3ATR - chain A; structure by X-ray diffraction, 1.80 A resolution.

== Chain A ==
Protein: Conserved Archaeal protein
From: Sulfolobus acidocaldarius
UniProtKB: Q4JA33 (Q4JA33_SULAC); residues 1-452 here = UniProt positions 1-452
Sequence (453 residues; each row starts with the number of its first residue; numbering starts at 0):
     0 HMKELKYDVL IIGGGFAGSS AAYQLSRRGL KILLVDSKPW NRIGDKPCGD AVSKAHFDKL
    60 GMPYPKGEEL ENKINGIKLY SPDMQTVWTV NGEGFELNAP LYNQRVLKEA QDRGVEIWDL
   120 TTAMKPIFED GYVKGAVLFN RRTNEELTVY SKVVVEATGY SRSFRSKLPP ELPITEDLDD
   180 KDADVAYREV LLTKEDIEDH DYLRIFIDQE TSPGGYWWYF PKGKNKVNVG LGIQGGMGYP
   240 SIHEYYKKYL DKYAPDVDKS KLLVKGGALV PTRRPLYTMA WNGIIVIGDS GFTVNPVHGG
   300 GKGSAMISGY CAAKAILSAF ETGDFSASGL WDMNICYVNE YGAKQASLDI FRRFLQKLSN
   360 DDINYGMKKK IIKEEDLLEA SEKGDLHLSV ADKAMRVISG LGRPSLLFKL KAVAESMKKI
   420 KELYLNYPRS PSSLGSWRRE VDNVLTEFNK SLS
Unresolved in the structure: 0
Construct notes: expression tag (0)
Disulfides: Cys310-Cys335
Small-molecule neighbours:
  - dihydroflavine-adenine dinucleotide (FDA): Ile11, Gly12, Gly13, Gly14, Phe15, Ala16, Gly17, Val34, Asp35, Ser36, Lys37, Lys45, Pro46, Cys47, Gly48, Asp49, Ala50, Val51, Thr120, Thr121, Ala122, Ala156, Thr157, Gly158, Ser160, Ser162, Ala185, Tyr186, Arg187, Trp217, Phe219, Ala267, Leu268, Val269, Gly287, Asp288, Val293, Gly298, Gly299, Gly300, Lys301, Gly302, Ala304
  - pyrophosphate (PPV): Ser52, His55, Asn294, His297, Tyr340, Lys343, Ser380, Glu381
Swiss-Prot annotation at these positions:
  - binding site (FAD): Phe15, Ala16, Asp35, Ser36, Lys45 to Ala50, Ala122, Asp288, Gly300, Lys301
  - binding site (a 2,3-bis-O-phytanyl-sn-glycerol 1-phospholipid): His55, His297, Tyr340
  - mutagenesis: Cys47 (C47A/M: Almost loss of catalytic activity; C47S: Seems to be able to reduce only one double bond of GGGP), Gly91 (G91H: Halts the reduction of GGPP at H(2)GGPP), Ile206 (I206F: Increases reduction rate of GGPP to H(6)GGPP), Tyr215 (Y215F/L: Moderate decrease in catalytic activity), Trp217 (W217L: Large decrease in catalytic activity), Phe219 (F219L: Halts the reduction of GGPP at H(4)GGPP; F219L: Slight decrease in catalytic activity), Leu377 (L377H: Increases reduction rate of GGPP to H(6)GGPP)

== Summary ==
Chain A binds dihydroflavine-adenine dinucleotide and pyrophosphate. UniProt lists 14 FAD-binding residues, 3
residues binding 2,3-bis-O-phytanyl-sn-glycerol 1-phospholipid and 7 mutagenesis sites.
Chain A is Conserved Archaeal protein (Sulfolobus acidocaldarius); the structure, Geranylgeranyl Reductase
(GGR) from Sulfolobus acidocaldarius co-crystallized with its ligand, was determined by X-ray diffraction
together with 3ATQ from the same study.
